9C4A - chains A and C of the 3 polymer chains in the assembly; structure by electron microscopy, 2.43 A resolution.

== Chain A ==
Name: VP1
Organism: Human enterovirus D68
UniProt: A0A8D5ZMD3 (A0A8D5ZMD3_HED68); residues 1-296 here correspond to UniProt positions 565-860 (UniProt number = residue number + 564)
Amino-acid sequence (296 residues; row label = number of the first residue in the row):
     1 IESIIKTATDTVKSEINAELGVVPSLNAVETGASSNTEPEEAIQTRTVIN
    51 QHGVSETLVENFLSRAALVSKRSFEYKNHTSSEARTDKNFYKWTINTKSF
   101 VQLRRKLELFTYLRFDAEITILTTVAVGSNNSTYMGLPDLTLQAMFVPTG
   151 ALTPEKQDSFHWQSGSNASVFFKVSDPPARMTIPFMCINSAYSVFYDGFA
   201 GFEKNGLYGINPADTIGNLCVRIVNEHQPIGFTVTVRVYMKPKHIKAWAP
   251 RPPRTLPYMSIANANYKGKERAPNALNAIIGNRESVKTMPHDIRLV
Unresolved in the structure: 1-53, 269-296

== Chain C ==
Name: VP3
Organism: Human enterovirus D68
UniProt: A0A097BW19 (A0A097BW19_HED68); residues 1-247 here correspond to UniProt positions 318-564 (UniProt number = residue number + 317)
Amino-acid sequence (247 residues; row label = number of the first residue in the row):
     1 GVPTYLLPGSGQFLTTDDHSSAPVLPCFNPTPEMHIPGQVRNMLEVIQVE
    51 SMMEINNTENAVGMQRLKVDISVLTDVDQLLFNIPLDIQLDGPLRNTLVG
   101 NISRYYTHWSGSLEMTFMFCGSFMATGKLILCYTPPGGSCPTTRETAMLG
   151 THIVWDFGLQSSVTLVIPWISGSHYRMFNNDAKSTNANVGYVTCFMQTNL
   201 IVPSESSNTCSLIGFVAAKDDFSLRLMRDSPDIGQLEHLHEAEAAYQ
Unresolved in the structure: 181-186

== Chain A / chain C interface ==
Pairs across the interface (96; chain A residue first):
  V54(A) with N42(C), hydrogen bond (backbone-side chain); L44(C), hydrophobic
  E56(A) with Y106(C); R225(C); L226(C), hydrogen bond (side chain-backbone); M227(C)
  T57(A) with N42(C); M43(C), hydrogen bond (backbone-backbone); L44(C); Y106(C)
  L58(A) with R41(C); N42(C)
  V59(A) with V40(C); R41(C), hydrogen bond (backbone-backbone); N42(C)
  N61(A) with M227(C)
  F62(A) with M43(C), hydrophobic; Y106(C); M227(C)
  R65(A) with M227(C)
  A66(A) with T15(C)
  R72(A) with Y246(C), hydrogen bond (side chain-backbone)
  K92(A) with Y246(C); Q247(C)
  W93(A) with Y246(C)
  T94(A) with A245(C), hydrogen bond (side chain-backbone); Y246(C)
  N96(A) with Y246(C)
  V101(A) with I233(C), hydrophobic; Q235(C); L236(C), hydrophobic
  Q102(A) with S230(C), hydrogen bond (side chain-backbone); I233(C)
  R104(A) with L239(C)
  R105(A) with N101(C), hydrogen bond; Y105(C), hydrogen bond; D232(C), salt bridge; I233(C)
  K106(A) with Y105(C); M227(C)
  L109(A) with M43(C), hydrophobic
  F110(A) with M43(C), hydrophobic
  Y112(A) with I36(C), hydrophobic
  R114(A) with T31(C), hydrogen bond (side chain-backbone); P32(C); E33(C)
  E118(A) with H19(C)
  T120(A) with F13(C)
  F146(A) with V24(C), hydrophobic; L25(C), hydrophobic
  A168(A) with V24(C)
  R180(A) with S21(C), hydrogen bond (backbone-side chain)
  M181(A) with S21(C); A22(C); V24(C), hydrophobic
  T182(A) with S21(C); A22(C), hydrogen bond (backbone-backbone); P23(C); V24(C), hydrogen bond (backbone-backbone)
  I183(A) with V24(C), hydrophobic
  P184(A) with V24(C); F28(C), hydrophobic
  F185(A) with F28(C); P30(C)
  M186(A) with L25(C), hydrophobic; F28(C), hydrophobic
  C187(A) with T31(C), hydrogen bond (backbone-side chain)
  I188(A) with T31(C)
  N189(A) with T31(C)
  S190(A) with P32(C), hydrogen bond (side chain-backbone); E33(C); M34(C), hydrogen bond (side chain-backbone)
  Y239(A) with F13(C), hydrophobic
  K241(A) with D17(C)
  K243(A) with H19(C)
  K246(A) with E33(C); Q39(C)
  A247(A) with Q39(C); V40(C), hydrogen bond (backbone-backbone)
  W248(A) with I36(C), hydrogen bond (side chain-backbone); G38(C); Q39(C)
  A249(A) with G38(C), hydrogen bond (backbone-backbone)
  P250(A) with V40(C)
  P253(A) with N101(C)
  T255(A) with N96(C)
  Y258(A) with L239(C)
  M259(A) with H240(C), hydrogen bond (backbone-side chain)
  S260(A) with H240(C); E241(C), hydrogen bond
  I261(A) with L239(C), hydrophobic; H240(C), hydrogen bond (backbone-backbone); E241(C); A242(C), hydrophobic; A245(C), hydrophobic
  A262(A) with E241(C)
Interface residues without a listed pair, chain A (60 interface residues in all): D87, S99, F100, L122, P177, P178, A191
Interface residues without a listed pair, chain C (52 interface residues in all): G11, Q12, P37, V46, L98, I102, L224, D229, E237, E243

== Overview ==
60 residues of chain A and 52 residues of chain C are in contact; the contacts include 22 hydrogen bonds and 1
salt bridge. Polar contacts include R105(A)-D232(C), V54(A)-N42(C) and E56(A)-L226(C).
Here chain A is VP1 and chain C is VP3, both from Human enterovirus D68. Entry 9C4A (Cryo-EM Structure of
EV-D68 Vaccine Candidate - A2 Subclade Virus-like Particle) was determined by electron microscopy together
with 9C3J, 9C8F, 9C8G, 9C8H and 9C8I from the same study.
